Entry 3HGV (X-ray diffraction, 2.30 A resolution); this record covers chains A and B.

[Chain A (and B)]
Protein: EhpF
Organism: Pantoea agglomerans
Notes: chain B of this document is another copy of the same molecule, construct and numbering; everything in this record applies to it too
UniProtKB: Q8GPH0 (Q8GPH0_ENTAG); numbering as in UniProt (aligned over 1-366)
Amino-acid sequence (369 residues; each row starts with the number of its first residue; numbers below 1 keep their minus sign (Gly-2 is residue -2)):
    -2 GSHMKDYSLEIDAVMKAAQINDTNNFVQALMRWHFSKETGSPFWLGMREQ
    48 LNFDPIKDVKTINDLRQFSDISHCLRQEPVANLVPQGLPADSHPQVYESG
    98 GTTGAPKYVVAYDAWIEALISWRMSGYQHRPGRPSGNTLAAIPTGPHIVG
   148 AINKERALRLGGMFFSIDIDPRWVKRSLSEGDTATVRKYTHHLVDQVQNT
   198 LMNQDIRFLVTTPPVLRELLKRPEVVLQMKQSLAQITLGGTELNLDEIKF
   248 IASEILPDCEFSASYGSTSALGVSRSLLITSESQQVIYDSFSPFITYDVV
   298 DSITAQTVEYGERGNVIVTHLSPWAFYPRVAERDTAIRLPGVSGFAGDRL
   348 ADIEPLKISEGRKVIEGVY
Not modelled in the structure: -2 to 1, 123-129, 355-366 (chain B: -2 to 2, 123-129, 355-366)
Modified positions: Mse1 (selenomethionine); Mse12, Mse28, Mse44, Mse121, Mse160, Mse199, Mse226 (selenomethionine; parent Met)
Construct notes: expression tag (-2 to 0)

[Interface between chain A and chain B]
Contacting residue pairs - 81 pairs, chain A then chain B:
  Arg73(A) - Asn200(B)
  Arg73(A) - Gln201(B)
  Gln74(A) - Asn200(B)
  Glu75(A) - Gln201(B)  hydrogen bond (backbone-side chain)
  Pro76(A) - Gln201(B)
  Val77(A) - Mse160(B)
  Val77(A) - Phe162(B)  hydrophobic
  Val77(A) - Gln201(B)  hydrogen bond (backbone-side chain)
  Pro91(A) - Mse160(B)
  Gln92(A) - Mse160(B)
  Val93(A) - Mse160(B)  hydrophobic
  Val93(A) - Phe162(B)  hydrophobic
  Glu95(A) - Ser163(B)
  Ala102(A) - Asn196(B)
  Tyr105(A) - Phe162(B)  hydrophobic
  Tyr105(A) - Asn196(B)  hydrogen bond (side chain-backbone)
  Tyr105(A) - Thr197(B)  hydrogen bond
  Tyr105(A) - Gln201(B)
  Val107(A) - Mse160(B)  hydrophobic
  Thr141(A) - Thr141(B)
  Thr141(A) - Gly142(B)  hydrogen bond (side chain-backbone)
  Gly142(A) - Thr141(B)  hydrogen bond (backbone-side chain)
  Gly142(A) - Ser163(B)
  Pro143(A) - Ser163(B)
  Pro143(A) - Ile164(B)
  Pro143(A) - Asp165(B)
  His144(A) - Asp165(B)  salt bridge
  Mse160(A) - Val77(B)  hydrophobic
  Mse160(A) - Pro91(B)
  Mse160(A) - Gln92(B)
  Mse160(A) - Val93(B)  hydrophobic
  Mse160(A) - Val107(B)  hydrophobic
  Phe162(A) - Val77(B)  hydrophobic
  Phe162(A) - Val93(B)  hydrophobic
  Phe162(A) - Tyr105(B)  hydrophobic
  Ser163(A) - Glu95(B)
  Ser163(A) - Gly142(B)
  Ser163(A) - Pro143(B)
  Ile164(A) - Pro143(B)
  Asp165(A) - Pro143(B)
  Asp165(A) - His144(B)  salt bridge
  Asp165(A) - Asp167(B)
  Asp165(A) - Pro168(B)
  Asp165(A) - Arg169(B)  salt bridge
  Asp167(A) - Asp165(B)
  Asp167(A) - Tyr186(B)  hydrogen bond
  Asp167(A) - His189(B)  salt bridge
  Pro168(A) - Asp165(B)
  Arg169(A) - Asp165(B)  salt bridge
  Arg169(A) - His189(B)
  Arg169(A) - Gln193(B)
  Trp170(A) - Trp170(B)
  Trp170(A) - Lys185(B)
  Trp170(A) - Tyr186(B)  hydrophobic
  Trp170(A) - His189(B)
  Arg173(A) - Lys185(B)
  Arg173(A) - His188(B)
  Arg173(A) - His189(B)
  Arg173(A) - Asp192(B)  salt bridge
  Lys185(A) - Glu177(B)  salt bridge
  Tyr186(A) - Asp167(B)  hydrogen bond
  Tyr186(A) - Trp170(B)  hydrophobic
  His188(A) - Arg173(B)
  His189(A) - Asp167(B)  salt bridge
  His189(A) - Arg169(B)
  His189(A) - Trp170(B)
  His189(A) - Arg173(B)
  Asp192(A) - Arg173(B)  salt bridge
  Gln193(A) - Arg169(B)
  Asn196(A) - Gly101(B)
  Asn196(A) - Ala102(B)
  Asn196(A) - Tyr105(B)
  Thr197(A) - Tyr105(B)  hydrogen bond
  Asn200(A) - Arg73(B)
  Asn200(A) - Gln74(B)
  Asn200(A) - Ala102(B)  hydrogen bond (side chain-backbone)
  Gln201(A) - Arg73(B)  hydrogen bond (side chain-backbone)
  Gln201(A) - Glu75(B)  hydrogen bond (side chain-backbone)
  Gln201(A) - Pro76(B)
  Gln201(A) - Val77(B)  hydrogen bond (side chain-backbone)
  Gln201(A) - Tyr105(B)
Other interface residues (no listed pair), chain A (40 interface residues in all): His90, Pro103, Phe161, Ile166
Other interface residues (no listed pair), chain B (43 interface residues in all): Pro103, Leu155, Phe161, Ile166, Thr182

[Overview]
Chain A and chain B form an interface of 40 and 43 residues respectively; the contacts include 13 hydrogen
bonds and 9 salt bridges. Polar contacts include His144(A)-Asp165(B), Asp165(A)-Arg169(B) and
Asp167(A)-His189(B).
Both chains are EhpF (Pantoea agglomerans). Entry 3HGV (Structure of Phenazine Antibiotic Biosynthesis
Protein) was determined by X-ray diffraction together with 3HGU from the same study.
